Entry 7N1E (X-ray diffraction, 2.30 A resolution); this record covers chains D and E of the 5 polymer chains in the assembly.

[Chain D]
Molecule: pRLQ3 T cell receptor alpha chain
Organism: Homo sapiens
Amino-acid sequence (204 residues; each row starts with the number of its first residue):
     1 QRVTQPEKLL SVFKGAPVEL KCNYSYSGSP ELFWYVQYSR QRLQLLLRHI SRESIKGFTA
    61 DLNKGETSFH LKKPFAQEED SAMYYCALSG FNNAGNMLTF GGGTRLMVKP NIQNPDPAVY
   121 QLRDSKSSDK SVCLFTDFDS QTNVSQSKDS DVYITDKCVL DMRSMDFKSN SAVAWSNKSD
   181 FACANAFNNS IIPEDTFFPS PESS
Not modelled in the structure: 201-204
Disulfide bonds: Cys-22/Cys-86, Cys-133/Cys-183
What the authors report for this chain:
  - conformationally variable residues (loop rearrangement): Tyr-26 to Pro-30, Ile-50 to Ser-54, Gly-90 to Met-97

[Chain E]
Molecule: pRLQ3 T cell receptor beta chain
Organism: Homo sapiens
Amino-acid sequence (244 residues; numbered 1 to 244; the number before each row is that of its first residue):
     1 GVAQSPRYKI IEKRQSVAFW CNPISGHATL YWYQQILGQG PKLLIQFQNN GVVDDSQLPK
    61 DRFSAERLKG VDSTLKIQPA KLEDSAVYLC ASSLGGAGGA DTQYFGPGTR LTVLEDLKNV
   121 FPPEVAVFEP SEAEISHTQK ATLVCLATGF YPDHVELSWW VNGKEVHSGV CTDPQPLKEQ
   181 PALNDSRYAL SSRLRVSATF WQNPRNHFRC QVQFYGLSEN DEWTQDRAKP VTQIVSAEAW
   241 GRAD
Not modelled in the structure: 244
Disulfide bonds: Cys-21/Cys-90, Cys-145/Cys-210
What the authors report for this chain:
  - conformationally variable residues (loop rearrangement): Leu-94 to Asp-101

[Chain D / chain E interface]
Disulfides between the chains: Cys-158(D)/Cys-171(E)
Pairs across the interface (98; chain D residue first):
  Lys-8(D) / Gly-38(E)  hydrogen bond (side chain-backbone)
  Phe-33(D) / Asp-101(E)
  Tyr-35(D) / Asp-101(E)
  Tyr-35(D) / Thr-102(E)
  Tyr-35(D) / Gln-103(E)  hydrogen bond (side chain-backbone)
  Tyr-35(D) / Phe-105(E)  hydrophobic
  Arg-42(D) / Val-2(E)  hydrogen bond (side chain-backbone)
  Arg-42(D) / Phe-105(E)  hydrogen bond (side chain-backbone)
  Arg-42(D) / Gly-106(E)
  Arg-42(D) / Pro-107(E)
  Leu-43(D) / Phe-105(E)  hydrophobic
  Leu-45(D) / Thr-102(E)
  Arg-48(D) / Ala-100(E)  hydrogen bond (side chain-backbone)
  Arg-48(D) / Asp-101(E)
  Tyr-85(D) / Gln-35(E)  hydrogen bond
  Tyr-85(D) / Gly-40(E)
  Ser-89(D) / Gly-99(E)
  Ser-89(D) / Ala-100(E)  hydrogen bond (side chain-backbone)
  Phe-91(D) / Ala-100(E)  hydrophobic
  Ala-94(D) / Val-53(E)
  Ala-94(D) / Asp-54(E)
  Gly-95(D) / Gln-46(E)  hydrogen bond (backbone-side chain)
  Gly-95(D) / Val-53(E)
  Gly-95(D) / Gly-98(E)
  Gly-95(D) / Gly-99(E)  hydrogen bond (backbone-backbone)
  Asn-96(D) / Ala-97(E)  hydrogen bond (side chain-backbone)
  Asn-96(D) / Gly-99(E)
  Asn-96(D) / Ala-100(E)
  Met-97(D) / Gln-46(E)
  Leu-98(D) / Tyr-33(E)
  Leu-98(D) / Gln-103(E)
  Phe-100(D) / Tyr-33(E)  hydrophobic
  Phe-100(D) / Pro-41(E)
  Phe-100(D) / Phe-105(E)  hydrophobic
  Gly-101(D) / Gly-40(E)
  Gly-102(D) / Gly-38(E)
  Gly-102(D) / Gln-39(E)
  Gly-102(D) / Gly-40(E)
  Asp-116(D) / His-137(E)  salt bridge
  Tyr-120(D) / Ser-131(E)
  Tyr-120(D) / Ala-133(E)
  Tyr-120(D) / Glu-134(E)
  Tyr-120(D) / His-137(E)
  Tyr-120(D) / Thr-138(E)
  Gln-121(D) / Ser-131(E)
  Leu-122(D) / Phe-128(E)
  Leu-122(D) / Glu-129(E)
  Leu-122(D) / Thr-142(E)
  Leu-122(D) / Val-144(E)  hydrophobic
  Arg-123(D) / Phe-128(E)
  Arg-123(D) / Glu-129(E)  hydrogen bond (backbone-backbone)
  Asp-124(D) / Ala-126(E)
  Asp-124(D) / Val-127(E)
  Asp-124(D) / Phe-128(E)
  Ser-125(D) / Val-127(E)  hydrogen bond (backbone-backbone)
  Ser-125(D) / Glu-129(E)  hydrogen bond
  Ser-125(D) / Ala-239(E)
  Lys-130(D) / Phe-128(E)
  Ser-131(D) / Phe-128(E)
  Val-132(D) / Phe-128(E)  hydrophobic
  Val-132(D) / Val-144(E)  hydrophobic
  Val-132(D) / Leu-146(E)  hydrophobic
  Leu-134(D) / Thr-142(E)
  Thr-136(D) / Arg-195(E)  hydrogen bond
  Asp-137(D) / Thr-138(E)
  Asp-137(D) / Arg-195(E)  salt bridge
  Ser-150(D) / Gln-180(E)
  Asp-151(D) / Gln-180(E)
  Tyr-153(D) / Glu-179(E)  hydrogen bond (side chain-backbone)
  Ile-154(D) / Leu-177(E)
  Thr-155(D) / Asp-173(E)
  Thr-155(D) / Ser-191(E)
  Thr-155(D) / Arg-193(E)
  Cys-158(D) / Cys-171(E)  disulfide
  Cys-158(D) / Thr-172(E)
  Cys-158(D) / Arg-193(E)
  Val-159(D) / Cys-171(E)  hydrogen bond (backbone-side chain)
  Leu-160(D) / Gly-169(E)
  Leu-160(D) / Val-170(E)
  Leu-160(D) / Cys-171(E)
  Leu-160(D) / Arg-195(E)
  Asp-161(D) / Ser-168(E)
  Asp-161(D) / Gly-169(E)  hydrogen bond (backbone-backbone)
  Met-162(D) / Lys-140(E)
  Met-162(D) / Arg-195(E)
  Met-162(D) / Val-196(E)  hydrophobic
  Met-162(D) / Ser-197(E)
  Arg-163(D) / Ser-168(E)
  Met-165(D) / Lys-140(E)
  Phe-167(D) / Lys-140(E)
  Ser-169(D) / Arg-195(E)  hydrogen bond
  Ser-171(D) / Arg-193(E)  hydrogen bond (backbone-side chain)
  Ala-172(D) / Arg-193(E)
  Val-173(D) / Arg-193(E)
  Trp-175(D) / Leu-146(E)  hydrophobic
  Trp-175(D) / Ala-189(E)  hydrophobic
  Thr-196(D) / His-137(E)
  Phe-198(D) / Ala-133(E)  hydrophobic
Also at the interface, not in a pair above, chain D (53 interface residues in all): Gln-146, Asp-156
Also at the interface, not in a pair above, chain E (56 interface residues in all): Gly-1, Arg-7, Leu-43, Pro-130, Lys-178, Pro-181, Glu-238
The authors on this interface:
  - pairs named by the authors: Cys-158(D)/Cys-171(E) (covalent link)

[Summary]
The interface between chain D and chain E involves 53 residues on one side and 56 on the other, with 1
disulfide bond, 19 hydrogen bonds and 2 salt bridges. Polar contacts include Asp-116(D)/His-137(E),
Asp-137(D)/Arg-195(E) and Lys-8(D)/Gly-38(E). The authors report a contact between Cys-158(D) and Cys-171(E).
The paper reports conformational variability at Tyr-26(D), Ile-50(D) and Leu-94(E) among others.
Here chain D is pRLQ3 T cell receptor alpha chain and chain E is pRLQ3 T cell receptor beta chain, both from
Homo sapiens. Entry 7N1E (SARS-CoV-2 RLQ peptide-specific TCR pRLQ3 binds to RLQ-HLA-A2) was determined by
X-ray diffraction together with 7N1A, 7N1B, 7N1C, 7N1D and 7N1F from the same study.
